8TIE - chains a and c of the 14 polymer chains in the assembly; structure by electron microscopy, 8.10 A resolution (very low resolution: no residue pairs are listed; an interface is given only as per-side residue counts).

Chain a:
Molecule: Nucleoporin NUP120
From: Saccharomyces cerevisiae
UniProtKB: P35729 (NU120_YEAST); residue numbers follow UniProt; this construct covers 1-1037
Chain sequence (1037 residues; numbered 1 to 1037; the number before each row is that of its first residue):
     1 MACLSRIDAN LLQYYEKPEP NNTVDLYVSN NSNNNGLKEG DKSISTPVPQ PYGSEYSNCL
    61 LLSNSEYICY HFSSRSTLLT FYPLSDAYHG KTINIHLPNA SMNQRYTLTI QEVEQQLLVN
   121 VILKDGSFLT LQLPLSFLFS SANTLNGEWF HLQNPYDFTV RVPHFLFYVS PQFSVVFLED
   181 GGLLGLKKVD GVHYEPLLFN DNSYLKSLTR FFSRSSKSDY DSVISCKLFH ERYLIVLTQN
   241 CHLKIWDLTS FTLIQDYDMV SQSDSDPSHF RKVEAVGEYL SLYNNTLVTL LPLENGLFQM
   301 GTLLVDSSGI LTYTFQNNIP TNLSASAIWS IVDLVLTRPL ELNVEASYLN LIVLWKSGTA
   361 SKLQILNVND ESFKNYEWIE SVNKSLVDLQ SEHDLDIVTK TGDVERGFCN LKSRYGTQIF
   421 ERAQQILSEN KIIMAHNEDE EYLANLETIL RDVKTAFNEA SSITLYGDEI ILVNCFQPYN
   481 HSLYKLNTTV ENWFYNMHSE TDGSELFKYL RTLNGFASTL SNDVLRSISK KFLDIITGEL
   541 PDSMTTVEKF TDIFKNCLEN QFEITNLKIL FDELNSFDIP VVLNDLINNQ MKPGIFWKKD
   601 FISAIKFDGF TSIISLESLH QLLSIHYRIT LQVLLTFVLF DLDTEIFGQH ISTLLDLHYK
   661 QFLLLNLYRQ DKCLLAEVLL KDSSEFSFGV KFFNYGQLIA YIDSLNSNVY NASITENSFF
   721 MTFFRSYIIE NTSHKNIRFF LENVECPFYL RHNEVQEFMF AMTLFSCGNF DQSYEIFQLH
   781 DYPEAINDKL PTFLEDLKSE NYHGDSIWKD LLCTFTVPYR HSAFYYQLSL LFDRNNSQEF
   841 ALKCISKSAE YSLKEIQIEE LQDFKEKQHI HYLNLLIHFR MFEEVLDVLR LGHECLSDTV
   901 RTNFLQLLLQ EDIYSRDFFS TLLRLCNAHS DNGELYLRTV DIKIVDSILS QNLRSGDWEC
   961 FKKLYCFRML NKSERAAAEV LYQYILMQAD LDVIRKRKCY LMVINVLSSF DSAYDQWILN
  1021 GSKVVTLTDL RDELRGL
Not modelled in the structure: 29-53
UniProt features mapped onto this chain:
  - region: Leu131 to Leu152 (Leucine-zipper 1), Leu290 to Leu311 (Leucine-zipper 2)
  - modified residue: Thr417 (Phosphothreonine)

Chain c:
Molecule: NUP145 isoform 1
From: Saccharomyces cerevisiae
UniProtKB: A0A8H4C085 (A0A8H4C085_YEASX); residues -605 to 711 here correspond to UniProt positions 1-1317 (UniProt number = residue number + 606)
Chain sequence (1317 residues; numbered -605 to 711; the number before each row is that of its first residue; numbers below 1 keep their minus sign (Met-605 is residue -605)):
  -605 MFNKSVNSGF TFGNQNTSTP TSTPAQPSSS LQFPQKSTGL FGNVNVNANT STPSPSGGLF
  -545 NANSNANSIS QQPANNSLFG NKPAQPSGGL FGATNNTTSK SAGSLFGNNN ATANSTGSTG
  -485 LFSGSNNIAS STQNGGLFGN SNNNNITSTT QNGGLFGKPT TTPAGAGGLF GNSSSTNSTT
  -425 GLFGSNNTQS STGIFGQKPG ASTTGGLFGN NGASFPRSGE TTGTMSTNPY GINISNVPMA
  -365 VADMPRSITS SLSDVNGKSD AEPKPIENRR TYSFSSSVSG NAPLPLASQS SLVSRLSTRL
  -305 KATQKSTSPN EIFSPSYSKP WLNGAGSAPL VDDFFSSKMT SLAPNENSIF PQNGFNFLSS
  -245 QRADLTELRK LKIDSNRSAA KKLKLLSGTP AITKKHMQDE QDSSENEPIA NADSVTNIDR
  -185 KENRDNNLDN TYLNGKEQSN NLNKQDGENT LQHEKSSSFG YWCSPSPEQL ERLSLKQLAA
  -125 VSNFVIGRRG YGCITFQHDV DLTAFTKSFR EELFGKIVIF RSSKTVEVYP DEATKPMIGH
   -65 GLNVPAIITL ENVYPVDKKT KKPMKDTTKF AEFQVFDRKL RSMREMNYIS YNPFGGTWTF
    -5 KVNHFSIWGL VNEEDAEIDE DDLSKQEDGG EQPLRKVRTL AQSKPSDKEV ILKTDGTFGT
    55 LSGKDDSIVE EKAYEPDLSD ADFEGIEASP KLDVSKDWVE QLILAGSSLR SVFATSKEFD
   115 GPCQNEIDLL FSECNDEIDN AKLIMKERRF TASYTFAKFS TGSMLLTKDI VGKSGVSIKR
   175 LPTELQRKFL FDDVYLDKEI EKVTIEARKS NPYPQISESS LLFKDALDYM EKTSSDYNLW
   235 KLSSILFDPV SYPYKTDNDQ VKMALLKKER HCRLTSWIVS QIGPEIEEKI RNSSNEIEQI
   295 FLYLLLNDVV RASKLAIESK NGHLSVLISY LGSNDPRIRD LAELQLQKWS TGGCSIDKNI
   355 SKIYKLLSGS PFEGLFSLKE LESEFSWLCL LNLTLCYGQI DEYSLESLVQ SHLDKFSLPY
   415 DDPIGVIFQL YAANENTEKL YKEVRQRTNA LDVQFCWYLI QTLRFNGTRV FSKETSDEAT
   475 FAFAAQLEFA QLHGHSLFVS CFLNDDKAAE DTIKRLVMRE ITLLRASTND HILNRLKIPS
   535 QLIFNAQALK DRYEGNYLSE VQNLLLGSSY DLAEMAIVTS LGPRLLLSNN PVQNNELKTL
   595 REILNEFPDS ERDKWSVSIN VFEVYLKLVL DNVETQETID SLISGMKIFY DQYKHCREVA
   655 ACCNVMSQEI VSKILEKNNP SIGDSKAKLL ELPLGQPEKA YLRGEFAQDL MKCTYKI
Not modelled in the structure: -605 to 101

Chain a / chain c interface:
At this resolution (8 A) residue pairs are not listed: 36 residues of chain a and 26 of chain c lie at the interface.

In short:
36 residues of chain a face 26 of chain c across their interface.
Here chain a is Nucleoporin NUP120 and chain c is NUP145 isoform 1, both from Saccharomyces cerevisiae. Entry
8TIE (Double nuclear outer ring of Nup84-complexes from the yeast NPC) was determined by electron microscopy,
deposited together with 8T9L.
